Entry 6YQT (X-ray diffraction, 1.50 A resolution); this record covers chain A.

[Chain A]
Molecule: Carbonic anhydrase 2
Source organism: Homo sapiens
Notes: EC 4.2.1.1
UniProtKB: P00918 (CAH2_HUMAN); the author numbering skips numbers that UniProt does not, so the offset changes along the chain: 1-125 = UniProt 1-125; 127-261 = UniProt 126-260
Sequence (260 residues; numbered 1 to 261; 1 number in that range is skipped by the numbering (no residue carries it; nothing is unmodelled there); the number before each row is that of its first residue):
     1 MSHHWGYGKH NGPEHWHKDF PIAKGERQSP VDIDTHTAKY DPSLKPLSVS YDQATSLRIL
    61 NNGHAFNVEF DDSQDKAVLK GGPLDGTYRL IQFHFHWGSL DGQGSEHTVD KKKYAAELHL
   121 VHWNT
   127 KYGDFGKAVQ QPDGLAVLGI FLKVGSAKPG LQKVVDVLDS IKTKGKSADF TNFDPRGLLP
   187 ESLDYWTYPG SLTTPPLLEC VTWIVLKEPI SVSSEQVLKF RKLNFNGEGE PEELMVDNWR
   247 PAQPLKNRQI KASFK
Not modelled in the structure: 1-2
Bound ions: Zn2+: His94, His96, His119 (together with P9E)
Residues lining bound ligands:
  - P9E (2-sulfanylidene-3H-1,3-benzoxazole-5-sulfonamide), molecule 1: His4, Trp5, His10, Asn11, Gly12, His15, Trp16, Lys18, Asp19, Phe20
  - P9E, molecule 2: Gln92, His94, His96, Glu106, His119, Val121, Phe131, Leu141, Val143, Ser197, Leu198, Thr199, Thr200, Pro202, Trp209
Swiss-Prot annotation at these positions:
  - active site: His64 (Proton donor/acceptor)
  - binding site (Zn(2+)): His94, His96, His119
  - binding site (substrate): Thr199, Thr200
  - site: Tyr7 (Fine-tunes the proton-transfer properties of H-64), Asn62 (Fine-tunes the proton-transfer properties of H-64), Asn67 (Fine-tunes the proton-transfer properties of H-64), Gln92 (Involved in the binding of some activators, including histamine and L-histidine)
  - modified residue: Ser2 (N-acetylserine), Ser166 (Phosphoserine), Ser173 (Phosphoserine)
What the authors report for this chain:
  - binding site for P9E: Gln92, His94, Val121, Phe131, Leu198, Thr200, Pro201

[Overview]
Ligands of chain A: compound P9E. The Zn2+ site is built by His94, His96 and His119. Curated annotation
(UniProt) lists active-site residue His64, 3 Zn2+-binding residues and substrate-binding residues Thr199 and
Thr200. From the paper: a binding site for P9E at Gln92, His94 and Val121 among others.
Chain A is Carbonic anhydrase 2 (Homo sapiens); the structure, Crystal structure of human ca II in complex
with a sulfonamide derivative of 2-mercaptobenzoxazole, was determined by X-ray diffraction, deposited
together with 6YQU.
